9OA1 - chains A and Z of the 11 polymer chains in the assembly; structure by electron microscopy, 2.66 A resolution.

[Chain A]
Molecule: Replicative DNA helicase
Organism: Escherichia coli
Notes: EC 3.6.4.12
Reference sequence: P0ACB0 (DNAB_ECOLI); numbering as in UniProt (aligned over 1-471)
Sequence (471 residues; numbered 1 to 471; the number before each row is that of its first residue):
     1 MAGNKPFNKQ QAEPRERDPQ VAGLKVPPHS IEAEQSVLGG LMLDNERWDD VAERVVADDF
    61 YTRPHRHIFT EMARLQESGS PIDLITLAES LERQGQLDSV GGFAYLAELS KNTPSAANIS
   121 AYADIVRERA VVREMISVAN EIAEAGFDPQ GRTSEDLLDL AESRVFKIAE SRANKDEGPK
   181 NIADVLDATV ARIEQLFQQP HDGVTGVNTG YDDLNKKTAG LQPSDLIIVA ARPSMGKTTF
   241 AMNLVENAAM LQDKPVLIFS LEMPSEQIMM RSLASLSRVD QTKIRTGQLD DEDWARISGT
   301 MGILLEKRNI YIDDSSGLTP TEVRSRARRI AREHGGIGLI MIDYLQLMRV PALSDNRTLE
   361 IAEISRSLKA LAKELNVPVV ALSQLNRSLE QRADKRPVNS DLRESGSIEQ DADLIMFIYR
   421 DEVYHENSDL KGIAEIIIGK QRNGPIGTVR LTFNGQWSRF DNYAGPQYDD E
Unresolved in the structure: 1-24, 174-200, 469-471
Ion coordination: Mg2+: Thr238, Glu262 (together with ADP)
Residues lining bound ligands: ADP (adenosine-5'-diphosphate): Arg232, Pro233, Ser234, Met235, Gly236, Lys237, Thr238, Thr239, Arg271, Gln281, Thr282, Arg285, Arg420, Phe453, Gly455, Gln456
Reported in the primary citation:
  - self-association interface (contacts with another copy of this molecule); pairs are residue here / residue on that copy: Leu305-Ala183

[Chain Z]
Molecule: Helicase loader
Organism: Escherichia phage Lambda
Reference sequence: P03689 (VRPP_LAMBD); residue numbers follow UniProt; this construct covers 1-233
Sequence (233 residues; each row starts with the number of its first residue):
     1 MENIAAQMVN FDREQMRRIA NNMPEQYDEK PQVQQVAQII NGVFSQLLAT FPASLANRDQ
    61 NEVNEIRRQW VLAFRENGIT TMEQVNAGMR VARRQNRPFL PSPGQFVAWC REEASVTAGL
   121 PNVSELVDMV YEYCRKRGLY PDAESYPWKS NAHYWLVTNL YQNMRANALT DAELRRKAAD
   181 ELVHMTARIN RGEAIPEPVK QLPVMGGRPL NRAQALAKIA EIKAKFGLKG ASV
Unresolved in the structure: 1, 232-233
Sequence notes: engineered mutation Glu2 (Lys in P03689)
Reported in the primary citation:
  - binding site for ADP: Tyr27

[How chain A and chain Z interact]
Pairs across the interface (35):
  Gln288(A) - Arg208(Z)
  Leu289(A) - Arg208(Z)
  Leu289(A) - Leu210(Z)
  Asp290(A) - Gly207(Z)
  Asp290(A) - Arg208(Z)
  Asp291(A) - Leu210(Z)
  Asp291(A) - Lys218(Z)
  Trp294(A) - Lys218(Z)
  Trp294(A) - Ile219(Z)  hydrophobic
  Trp294(A) - Ile222(Z)  hydrophobic
  Ser298(A) - Ile222(Z)
  Ser298(A) - Phe226(Z)
  Met301(A) - Ile222(Z)  hydrophobic
  Met301(A) - Phe226(Z)  hydrophobic
  Gly302(A) - Phe226(Z)
  Leu305(A) - Phe226(Z)  hydrophobic
  Tyr424(A) - Gln162(Z)
  His425(A) - Gln162(Z)
  Glu426(A) - Tyr133(Z)  hydrogen bond
  Glu426(A) - Arg137(Z)  salt bridge
  Glu426(A) - Ala143(Z)
  Glu426(A) - Gln162(Z)
  Asn427(A) - Tyr154(Z)
  Asn427(A) - Trp155(Z)
  Asn427(A) - Thr158(Z)  hydrogen bond
  Asn427(A) - Asn159(Z)
  Ser428(A) - Val199(Z)
  Asp429(A) - Trp155(Z)
  Asp429(A) - Val199(Z)
  Lys431(A) - Glu144(Z)  salt bridge
  Lys431(A) - Val199(Z)
  Lys431(A) - Lys200(Z)
  Lys431(A) - Gln201(Z)
  Gln456(A) - Leu202(Z)
  Gln456(A) - Met205(Z)
Also at the interface, not in a pair above, chain A (20 interface residues in all): Lys283, Glu422, Gly432
Also at the interface, not in a pair above, chain Z (25 interface residues in all): Tyr161, Gly206, Ala215, Leu228
Interface features reported in the paper:
  - specific contacts: Trp294(A)-Ala215(Z), Trp294(A)-Lys218(Z), Trp294(A)-Ile219(Z), Met301(A)-Ile222(Z), Met301(A)-Phe226(Z), Leu305(A)-Phe226(Z)
  - interface residues, chain A: Asp290(A), Tyr424(A), Glu426(A)
  - interface residues, chain Z: Ser145(Z), Asn211(Z)

[In short]
Chain A and chain Z form an interface of 20 and 25 residues respectively; the contacts include 2 hydrogen
bonds and 2 salt bridges. Among the polar pairs are Glu426(A)-Arg137(Z), Lys431(A)-Glu144(Z) and
Glu426(A)-Tyr133(Z). The paper describes contacts between Trp294(A) and Ala215(Z), Trp294(A) and Lys218(Z) and
Trp294(A) and Ile219(Z) among others. From the paper: a binding site for ADP at Tyr27(Z); interface residues
Asp290(A), Tyr424(A) and Ser145(Z) among others.
Here chain A is Replicative DNA helicase (Escherichia coli) and chain Z is Helicase loader (Escherichia phage
Lambda). Entry 9OA1 (Ecoli DnaB helicase and Phage Lambda loader P with ADP-Mg in a 6:5 stoichiometry ratio)
was determined by electron microscopy together with 8V9S and 9OA2 from the same study.
